PDB entry 8A9T | X-ray diffraction, 2.30 A resolution | chains B and E of the 6 polymer chains in the assembly

# Chain B
Name: Tubulin beta-2B chain
Source organism: Bos taurus
UniProt: Q6B856 (TBB2B_BOVIN); the author numbering skips numbers that UniProt does not, so the offset changes along the chain: 1-42 = UniProt 1-42; 45-360 = UniProt 43-358; 369-455 = UniProt 359-445
Sequence (445 residues; each row starts with the number of its first residue; note: 10 numbers in that range are skipped by the numbering (no residue carries them; nothing is unmodelled there)):
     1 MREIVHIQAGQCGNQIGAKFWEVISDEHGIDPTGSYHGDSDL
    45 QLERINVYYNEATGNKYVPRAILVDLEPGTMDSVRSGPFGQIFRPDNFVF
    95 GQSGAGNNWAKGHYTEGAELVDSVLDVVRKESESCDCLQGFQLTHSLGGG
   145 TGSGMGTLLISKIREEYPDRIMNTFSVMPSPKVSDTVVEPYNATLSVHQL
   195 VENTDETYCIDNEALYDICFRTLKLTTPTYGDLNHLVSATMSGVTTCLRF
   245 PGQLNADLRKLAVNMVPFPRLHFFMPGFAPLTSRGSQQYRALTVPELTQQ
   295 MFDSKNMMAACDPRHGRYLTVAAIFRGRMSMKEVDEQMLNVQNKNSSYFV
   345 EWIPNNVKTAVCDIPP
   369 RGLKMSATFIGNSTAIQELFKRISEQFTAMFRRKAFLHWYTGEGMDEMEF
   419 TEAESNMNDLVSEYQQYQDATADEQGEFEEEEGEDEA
Unresolved in the structure: 279-280, 439-455
UniProt features mapped onto this chain:
  - motif: Met1 to Ile4 (MREI motif)
  - binding site (GTP): Gln11, Glu71, Ser140, Gly144, Thr145, Gly146, Asn206, Asn228
  - binding site (Mg(2+)): Glu71
  - modified residue: Ser40 (Phosphoserine), Thr57 (Phosphothreonine), Lys60 (N6-acetyllysine), Ser174 (Phosphoserine), Thr287 (Phosphothreonine), Thr292 (Phosphothreonine), Arg320 (Omega-N-methylarginine), Glu448 (5-glutamyl polyglutamate)
  - cross-link (Glycyl lysine isopeptide (Lys-Gly)): Lys60 (interchain with G-Cter in ubiquitin), Lys326 (interchain with G-Cter in ubiquitin)

# Chain E
Name: Stathmin-4
Source organism: Rattus norvegicus
UniProt: P63043 (STMN4_RAT); residues 5-145 here correspond to UniProt positions 49-189 (UniProt number = residue number + 44)
Sequence (143 residues; numbered 3 to 145; the number before each row is that of its first residue):
     3 MADMEVIELNKCTSGQSFEVILKPPSFDGVPEFNASLPRRRDPSLEEIQK
    53 KLEAAEERRKYQEAELLKHLAEKREHEREVIQKAIEENNNFIKMAKEKLA
   103 QKMESNKENREAHLAAMLERLQEKDKHAEEVRKNKELKEEASR
Unresolved in the structure: 3-5, 29-43, 143-145
Construct notes: initiating methionine (3); expression tag (4)
UniProt features mapped onto this chain:
  - modified residue: Ser46 (Phosphoserine)

# Chain B / chain E interface
Residue-residue contacts - 23 pairs, chain B then chain E:
  Tyr108(B) - His78(E)  hydrogen bond
  Tyr108(B) - Glu79(E)
  Tyr108(B) - Val82(E)  hydrophobic
  Tyr108(B) - Ile83(E)
  Leu152(B) - Glu79(E)
  Ser155(B) - Leu72(E)
  Ser155(B) - Arg76(E)  hydrogen bond
  Lys156(B) - Arg76(E)
  Arg158(B) - Leu68(E)
  Glu159(B) - Leu72(E)
  Glu159(B) - Arg76(E)  salt bridge
  Gln193(B) - Lys75(E)  hydrogen bond
  Glu196(B) - His71(E)  salt bridge
  Glu196(B) - Lys75(E)  salt bridge
  Asn197(B) - Lys75(E)
  Thr409(B) - Glu89(E)
  Glu411(B) - Val82(E)
  Glu411(B) - Ala86(E)
  Gly412(B) - Val82(E)
  Gly412(B) - Lys85(E)
  Gly412(B) - Ala86(E)
  Met413(B) - Val82(E)
  Glu417(B) - His78(E)  salt bridge
Also at the interface, not in a pair above, chain B (19 interface residues in all): His107, Thr109, Pro162, Gly410, Asp414
Also at the interface, not in a pair above, chain E (14 interface residues in all): Glu65, Leu69

# Summary
19 residues of chain B and 14 residues of chain E are in contact, with 3 hydrogen bonds and 4 salt bridges.
Polar pairs include Glu159(B)-Arg76(E), Glu196(B)-His71(E) and Glu196(B)-Lys75(E). UniProt lists 8 GTP-binding
residues and Mg2+-binding residue Glu71(B) on chain B.
Chain B is Tubulin beta-2B chain (Bos taurus) and chain E is Stathmin-4 (Rattus norvegicus); the structure,
Tubulin-[1,2]oxazoloisoindole-1 complex, was determined by X-ray diffraction (same publication as 8A9Z).
